Entry 4V96 (X-ray diffraction, 3.80 A resolution); this record covers chains AM and AX of the 78 polymer chains in the assembly.

== Chain AM ==
Protein: ORF48
From: Lactococcus phage TP901-1
Reference sequence: Q9AZ56 (Q9AZ56_9CAUD); numbering as in UniProt (aligned over 1-299)
Sequence (299 residues; each row starts with the number of its first residue):
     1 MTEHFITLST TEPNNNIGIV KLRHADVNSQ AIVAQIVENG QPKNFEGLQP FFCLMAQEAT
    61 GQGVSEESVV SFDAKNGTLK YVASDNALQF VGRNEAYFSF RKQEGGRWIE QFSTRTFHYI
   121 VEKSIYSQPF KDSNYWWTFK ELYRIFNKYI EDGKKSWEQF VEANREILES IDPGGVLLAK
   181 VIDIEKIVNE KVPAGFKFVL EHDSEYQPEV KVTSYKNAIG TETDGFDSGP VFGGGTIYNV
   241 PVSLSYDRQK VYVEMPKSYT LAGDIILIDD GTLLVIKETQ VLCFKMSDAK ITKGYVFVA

== Chain AX ==
Protein: ORF46
From: Lactococcus phage TP901-1
Reference sequence: Q9AZ58 (Q9AZ58_9CAUD); residue numbers follow UniProt; this construct covers 2-253
Sequence (253 residues; each row starts with the number of its first residue):
     1 GYKFRDTTKQ KHYRNLPFIP TSAMSYDGAW LEELIEGYQT LAVEGREMYS LSFETQDMQV
    61 GGVITNVKYP PRELTIKYKL EDRDPRVLQE KFDTLKAFLI RQEDVPIIFN DDLEYTFYGR
   121 FKTADNVAGD TNSIISSFTV LCSDPFKHGK IQSVKNKVIE VLPYPVKPDK LSFKLLTEGL
   181 LATDGNYRLK SSQAKKGDFL EFDFQTGDTF LNGKVNNNLL DLDSDFKNIR LTTGTDFSSS
   241 NYELTIQYRK AVL
Not modelled in the structure: 1-12
Sequence notes: expression tag (1)

== How chain AM and chain AX interact ==
Pairs across the interface (23; chain AM residue first):
  P13(AM) with E90(AX)
  N15(AM) with E90(AX); T94(AX), hydrogen bond
  N16(AM) with A97(AX)
  I19(AM) with A29(AX), hydrophobic; L34(AX), hydrophobic
  K21(AM) with E33(AX), salt bridge
  Q57(AM) with Y13(AX), hydrogen bond (side chain-backbone)
  A59(AM) with Y13(AX), hydrophobic
  F90(AM) with Y13(AX); R14(AX)
  V91(AM) with R14(AX); L16(AX)
  G92(AM) with N15(AX)
  R93(AM) with N15(AX), hydrogen bond (backbone-backbone); P17(AX); E32(AX), hydrogen bond (side chain-backbone); E33(AX), hydrogen bond (side chain-backbone); I35(AX); E36(AX)
  H118(AM) with E36(AX)
  I120(AM) with P17(AX), hydrophobic; E33(AX)
Interface residues without a listed pair, chain AM (14 interface residues in all): T60
Interface residues without a listed pair, chain AX (15 interface residues in all): W30

== Overview ==
Chain AM and chain AX form an interface of 14 and 15 residues respectively; the contacts include 5 hydrogen
bonds and 1 salt bridge. Polar pairs include K21(AM)-E33(AX), N15(AM)-T94(AX) and Q57(AM)-Y13(AX).
Here chain AM is ORF48 and chain AX is ORF46, both from Lactococcus phage TP901-1. Entry 4V96 (The structure
of a 1.8 MDa viral genome injection device suggests alternative infection mechanisms) was determined by X-ray
diffraction, deposited together with 3U6X and 3UH8.
